PDB entry 3AX5 | X-ray diffraction, 2.20 A resolution | chains A and B

== Chain A ==
Name: Mitochondrial import receptor subunit TOM20 homolog
Source organism: Rattus norvegicus
Notes: fragment: cytosolic domain
UniProt: Q62760 (TOM20_RAT); residue numbers follow UniProt; this construct covers 59-126
Chain sequence (73 residues; row label = number of the first residue in the row):
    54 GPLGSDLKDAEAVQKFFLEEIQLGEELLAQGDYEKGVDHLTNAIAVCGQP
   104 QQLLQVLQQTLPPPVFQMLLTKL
Not modelled in the structure: 54-57
Differences from the reference sequence: expression tag (54-58)
Curated features (UniProtKB/Swiss-Prot):
  - cross-link (Glycyl lysine isopeptide (Lys-Gly)): K61 (interchain with G-Cter in ubiquitin), K68 (interchain with G-Cter in ubiquitin)

== Chain B ==
Name: Aldehyde dehydrogenase, mitochondrial
Notes: fragment: c-terminal half
UniProt: P11884 (ALDH2_RAT); residue numbers follow UniProt; this construct covers 12-20
Chain sequence (11 residues; row label = number of the first residue in the row):
    12 GCRLCRLLSYA
Disulfide bonds: C13-C16
Modified positions: C13 (D-cysteine; DCY)
Differences from the reference sequence: engineered mutation C13 (Pro in P11884), C16 (Ser in P11884); expression tag (21-22)
Curated features (UniProtKB/Swiss-Prot):
  - motif: G12, R14, L15, R17 to S20 (SIFI-degron)

== Interface between chain A and chain B ==
Residue-residue contacts (16):
  L71(A) - C16(B)
  I74(A) - L15(B)  hydrophobic
  I74(A) - C16(B)  hydrophobic
  I74(A) - L19(B)  hydrophobic
  Q75(A) - G12(B)
  Q75(A) - C13(B)
  E78(A) - G12(B)
  E78(A) - C13(B)  hydrogen bond (side chain-backbone)
  E78(A) - R14(B)  salt bridge
  E78(A) - L15(B)  hydrogen bond (side chain-backbone)
  E79(A) - G12(B)
  L106(A) - L19(B)  hydrophobic
  V109(A) - L18(B)  hydrophobic
  V109(A) - L19(B)  hydrophobic
  L110(A) - L15(B)  hydrophobic
  T113(A) - R14(B)
Interface residues without a listed pair, chain A (11 interface residues in all): F70, L93

== Overview ==
The interface between chain A and chain B involves 11 residues on one side and 7 on the other, with 2 hydrogen
bonds and 1 salt bridge. Polar pairs include E78(A)-R14(B), E78(A)-C13(B) and E78(A)-L15(B).
Chain A is Mitochondrial import receptor subunit TOM20 homolog (Rattus norvegicus) and chain B is Aldehyde
dehydrogenase, mitochondrial; the structure, Crystal structure of rat TOM20-ALDH presequence complex: A
complex (form1) between Tom20 and a disulfide-bridged presequence ..., was determined by X-ray diffraction
(same publication as 3AWR, 3AX2 and 3AX3).
